PDB entry 4UQM | X-ray diffraction, 1.35 A resolution | chains A and B of the 3 polymer chains in the assembly

[Chain A]
Protein: Uracil-DNA glycosylase
Organism: Deinococcus radiodurans
Notes: EC 3.2.2.27
UniProtKB: Q9RWH9 (UNG_DEIRA); residue numbers follow UniProt; this construct covers 1-247
Amino-acid sequence (247 residues; numbered 1 to 247; the number before each row is that of its first residue):
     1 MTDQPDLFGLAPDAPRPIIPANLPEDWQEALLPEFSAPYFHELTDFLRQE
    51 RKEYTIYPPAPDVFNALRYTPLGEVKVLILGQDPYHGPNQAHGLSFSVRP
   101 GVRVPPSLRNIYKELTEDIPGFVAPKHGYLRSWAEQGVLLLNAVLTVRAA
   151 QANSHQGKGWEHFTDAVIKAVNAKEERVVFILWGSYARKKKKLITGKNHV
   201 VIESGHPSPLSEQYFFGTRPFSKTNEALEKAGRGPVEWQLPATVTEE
Not modelled in the structure: 1-15, 245-247
Construct notes: engineered mutation Ala150 (Gly in Q9RWH9)
What the authors report for this chain:
  - binding site for glycerol: Gln82
  - binding site for chloride ion: Tyr85, Phe96
  - catalytic residues: Asp83, His206 (citing earlier work)
  - conformationally variable residues (domain motion, loop rearrangement): Asp83, His206, Leu210
  - binding site for the 16-nt DNA strand (chain B): His86, Gln90, Ser107, Ser185, His206, Ser208, Leu210, Ser211
  - binding site for the 16-nt DNA strand: Asn22, Arg48, Arg68, Lys113

[Chain B]
Molecule: 16-nt DNA strand
Sequence (16 nucleotides; each row starts with the number of its first residue):
     1 CCTATCCAXGTCTCCG
Not modelled in the structure: 1-3, 16
Modified / non-standard residues: AAB (2'-deoxy-ribofuranose-5'-monophosphate) at position 9

[Interface between chain A and chain B]
Residue-residue contacts (25):
  Gln82(A) with AAB_9(B), sugar contact; DG10(B), sugar contact
  Asp83(A) with AAB_9(B), sugar contact
  Tyr85(A) with AAB_9(B), base contact
  His86(A) with DA8(B), salt bridge to the phosphate
  Pro105(A) with AAB_9(B), base contact
  Pro106(A) with DA8(B), phosphate contact; AAB_9(B), base contact
  Ser107(A) with AAB_9(B), base contact
  Ala152(A) with AAB_9(B), phosphate contact
  Gly184(A) with DT11(B), phosphate contact
  Ser185(A) with DT11(B), hydrogen bond to the phosphate
  Gly205(A) with DT11(B), phosphate contact
  His206(A) with AAB_9(B), base contact; DG10(B), phosphate contact; DT11(B), hydrogen bond to the phosphate
  Ser208(A) with DA8(B), sugar contact; DG10(B), hydrogen bond to the phosphate
  Pro209(A) with DA8(B), base contact
  Leu210(A) with DA8(B), base contact; DG10(B), base contact
  Ser211(A) with DG10(B), hydrogen bond to the phosphate; DT11(B), sugar contact
  Tyr214(A) with DT11(B), sugar contact; DC12(B), sugar contact
Also at the interface, not in a pair above, chain A (20 interface residues in all): Pro84, Gln90, Phe96

[Overview]
20 residues of chain A face 5 of chain B across their interface; the contacts include 4 hydrogen bonds and 1
salt bridge. Polar pairs include Ser185(A)-DT11(B), His206(A)-DT11(B) and Ser208(A)-DG10(B). From the paper:
catalytic residues Asp83(A) and His206(A); a binding site for the 16-nt DNA strand (chain B) at His86(A),
Gln90(A) and Ser107(A) among others.
Chain A is Uracil-DNA glycosylase (Deinococcus radiodurans) and chain B is a 16-nt DNA strand; the structure,
Crystal structure determination of uracil-DNA N-glycosylase (UNG) from Deinococcus radiodurans in complex with
DNA - new ..., was determined by X-ray diffraction.
